3M5H - chains E and F of the 6 polymer chains in the assembly; structure by X-ray diffraction, 2.70 A resolution.

Chain E:
Molecule: Hemagglutinin
Source organism: Influenza A virus
Notes: fragment: Hemagglutinin HA1
UniProt: B7NY59 (B7NY59_9INFA); the construct lacks a stretch of the UniProt sequence and is renumbered around it, so the offset changes along the chain: 10-142 = UniProt 14-146; 144-158 = UniProt 147-161; 159-220 = UniProt 164-225; 229-261 = UniProt 226-258; 2 more segments
Amino-acid sequence (317 residues; row label = number of the first residue in the row; note: 10 numbers in that range are skipped by the numbering (no residue carries them; nothing is unmodelled there); a row labelled like 158A-158B holds insertion residues (158A, then the next letters in order)):
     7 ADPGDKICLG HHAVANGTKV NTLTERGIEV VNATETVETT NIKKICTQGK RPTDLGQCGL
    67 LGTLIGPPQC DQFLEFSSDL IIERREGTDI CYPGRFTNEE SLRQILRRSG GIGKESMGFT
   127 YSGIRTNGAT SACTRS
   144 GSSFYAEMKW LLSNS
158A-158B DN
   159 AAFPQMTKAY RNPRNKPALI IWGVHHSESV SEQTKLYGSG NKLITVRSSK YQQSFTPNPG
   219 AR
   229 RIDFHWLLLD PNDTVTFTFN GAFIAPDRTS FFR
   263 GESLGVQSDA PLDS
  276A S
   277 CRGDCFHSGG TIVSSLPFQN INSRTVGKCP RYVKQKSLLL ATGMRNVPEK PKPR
Unresolved in the structure: 7-9, 326-330
Sequence notes: expression tag (7-9)
Disulfides: Cys52-Cys277, Cys64-Cys76, Cys97-Cys139, Cys281-Cys305
Glycans and other covalent adducts: N-acetylglucosamine (NAG) linked to Asn38
Reported in the primary citation:
  - binding site for N-acetyl-alpha-neuraminic acid: Tyr98, Trp153, His183 (by similarity / conservation)
  - binding site for beta-D-galactopyranose: Lys193, Arg220

Chain F:
Molecule: Hemagglutinin
Source organism: Influenza A virus
Notes: fragment: Hemagglutinin HA2
UniProt: B7NYS1 (B7NYS1_9INFA); residues 1-178 here correspond to UniProt positions 332-509 (UniProt number = residue number + 331)
Amino-acid sequence (182 residues; each row starts with the number of its first residue):
     1 GLFGAIAGFI ENGWEGLING WYGFRHQNAQ GEGTAADYKS TQSAIDQITG KLNRLIGKTN
    61 QQFELIDNEF NEIEQQIGNV INWTRDAMTE IWSYNAELLV AMENQHTIDL ADSEMSKLYE
   121 RVKKQLRENA EEDGTGCFEI FHKCDDQCME SIRNNTYDHT QYRTESLQNR IQIDSGRLVP
   181 RG
Unresolved in the structure: 172-182
Sequence notes: expression tag (179-182)
Disulfides: Cys144-Cys148
Glycans and other covalent adducts: N-acetylglucosamine (NAG) linked to Asn82

How chain E and chain F interact:
Pairs across the interface (143; chain E residue first):
  Asp11(E) - Gln27(F)
  Asp11(E) - Asn28(F)
  Asp11(E) - Ile140(F)  hydrogen bond (backbone-backbone)
  Asp11(E) - His142(F)
  Asp11(E) - Lys143(F)
  Asp11(E) - Cys144(F)  hydrogen bond (side chain-backbone)
  Lys12(E) - His26(F)
  Lys12(E) - Gln27(F)  hydrogen bond (backbone-backbone)
  Lys12(E) - Phe138(F)
  Lys12(E) - Ile140(F)
  Lys12(E) - Met149(F)
  Ile13(E) - Phe24(F)  hydrophobic
  Ile13(E) - Arg25(F)
  Ile13(E) - Cys137(F)
  Ile13(E) - Phe138(F)  hydrogen bond (backbone-backbone)
  Ile13(E) - Ile140(F)
  Ile13(E) - Ile152(F)  hydrophobic
  Cys14(E) - Trp14(F)
  Cys14(E) - Gly23(F)
  Cys14(E) - Phe24(F)
  Cys14(E) - Arg25(F)  hydrogen bond (backbone-backbone)
  Cys14(E) - Gly136(F)
  Cys14(E) - Cys137(F)  disulfide
  Leu15(E) - Ile10(F)
  Leu15(E) - Trp14(F)
  Leu15(E) - Gly23(F)
  Leu15(E) - Met115(F)  hydrophobic
  Leu15(E) - Leu118(F)  hydrophobic
  Leu15(E) - Tyr119(F)
  Leu15(E) - Val122(F)  hydrophobic
  Leu15(E) - Gly136(F)  hydrogen bond (backbone-backbone)
  Leu15(E) - Phe138(F)  hydrophobic
  Gly16(E) - Trp14(F)
  Gly16(E) - Tyr22(F)
  Gly16(E) - Gly23(F)  hydrogen bond (backbone-backbone)
  Gly16(E) - Met115(F)
  His17(E) - Ile6(F)
  His17(E) - Ile10(F)
  His17(E) - Asn12(F)
  His17(E) - Gly13(F)
  His17(E) - Trp14(F)  hydrogen bond (backbone-backbone)
  His17(E) - Leu17(F)
  His17(E) - Trp21(F)
  His18(E) - Trp14(F)
  His18(E) - Leu17(F)
  His18(E) - Gly20(F)
  His18(E) - Trp21(F)  hydrogen bond (backbone-backbone)
  Ala19(E) - Gly13(F)
  Ala19(E) - Trp14(F)  hydrogen bond (backbone-backbone)
  Ala19(E) - Glu15(F)
  Ala21(E) - Glu15(F)
  Val26(E) - Asn104(F)
  Asn27(E) - Ala101(F)
  Asn27(E) - Asn104(F)  hydrogen bond (backbone-side chain)
  Thr28(E) - Ala101(F)
  Thr28(E) - Gln105(F)  hydrogen bond
  Thr28(E) - Ile108(F)
  Leu29(E) - Leu98(F)  hydrophobic
  Leu29(E) - Ala101(F)
  Leu29(E) - Met102(F)
  Leu29(E) - Gln105(F)  hydrogen bond (backbone-side chain)
  Thr30(E) - Gln105(F)  hydrogen bond (backbone-side chain)
  Val36(E) - Ile108(F)  hydrophobic
  Thr40(E) - Leu52(F)
  Thr42(E) - Val100(F)
  Glu89(E) - Phe70(F)
  Arg90(E) - Phe70(F)
  Arg91(E) - Glu69(F)  hydrogen bond (side chain-backbone)
  Arg91(E) - Phe70(F)
  Glu105(E) - Asn71(F)
  Glu106(E) - Asn68(F)  hydrogen bond
  Glu106(E) - Ile73(F)
  Arg109(E) - Asn68(F)
  Arg109(E) - Asn71(F)
  Gln110(E) - Ile66(F)
  Arg113(E) - Leu65(F)
  Arg113(E) - Asn68(F)
  Arg114(E) - Glu64(F)  salt bridge
  Leu266(E) - Gln62(F)
  Gln269(E) - Leu65(F)
  Gln269(E) - Asp67(F)
  Gln269(E) - Asn68(F)  hydrogen bond
  Gln269(E) - Glu69(F)  hydrogen bond (side chain-backbone)
  Gln269(E) - Phe70(F)
  Ser270(E) - Phe70(F)
  Ser284(E) - Glu69(F)  hydrogen bond
  Ser291(E) - Ile56(F)
  Ser291(E) - Gly57(F)  hydrogen bond (backbone-backbone)
  Leu292(E) - Ile56(F)  hydrophobic
  Pro293(E) - Leu55(F)
  Phe294(E) - Ala96(F)  hydrophobic
  Ser299(E) - Arg85(F)
  Arg300(E) - Leu65(F)
  Arg300(E) - Asp67(F)  salt bridge
  Arg300(E) - Glu69(F)  salt bridge
  Arg300(E) - Arg85(F)
  Val302(E) - Phe63(F)
  Val302(E) - Leu65(F)
  Gly303(E) - Gln61(F)
  Gly303(E) - Gln62(F)
  Gly303(E) - Phe63(F)  hydrogen bond (backbone-backbone)
  Lys304(E) - Asn60(F)
  Lys304(E) - Gln61(F)
  Lys304(E) - Gln62(F)
  Cys305(E) - Asn60(F)  hydrogen bond (backbone-side chain)
  Arg307(E) - Lys58(F)
  Arg307(E) - Asn60(F)
  Arg307(E) - Trp92(F)
  Tyr308(E) - Thr89(F)
  Tyr308(E) - Trp92(F)
  Val309(E) - Trp92(F)
  Val309(E) - Ser93(F)
  Val309(E) - Ala96(F)  hydrophobic
  Lys310(E) - Ser93(F)  hydrogen bond (backbone-side chain)
  Gln311(E) - Ser93(F)  hydrogen bond (side chain-backbone)
  Gln311(E) - Glu97(F)  hydrogen bond
  Leu314(E) - Ala96(F)  hydrophobic
  Leu314(E) - Glu97(F)
  Leu315(E) - Val100(F)
  Leu315(E) - Asn104(F)  hydrogen bond (backbone-side chain)
  Leu316(E) - Leu52(F)  hydrophobic
  Leu316(E) - Leu55(F)  hydrophobic
  Leu316(E) - Glu103(F)
  Leu316(E) - Asn104(F)
  Ala317(E) - Asn104(F)  hydrogen bond (backbone-side chain)
  Thr318(E) - Trp21(F)
  Thr318(E) - Ile48(F)
  Gly319(E) - Trp21(F)
  Gly319(E) - Thr107(F)
  Met320(E) - Ile6(F)  hydrophobic
  Met320(E) - Trp21(F)
  Met320(E) - Tyr22(F)  hydrophobic
  Met320(E) - Ala111(F)  hydrophobic
  Arg321(E) - Ile6(F)
  Val323(E) - Ala7(F)  hydrophobic
  Val323(E) - Glu11(F)
  Val323(E) - Asn12(F)
  Val323(E) - Gly13(F)  hydrogen bond (backbone-backbone)
  Pro324(E) - Asn12(F)
  Pro324(E) - Glu15(F)
  Glu325(E) - Gly13(F)
  Glu325(E) - Trp14(F)
  Glu325(E) - Glu15(F)  hydrogen bond (backbone-side chain)
Other interface residues (no listed pair), chain E (61 interface residues in all): Val20, Arg32, Ile34, Pro306
Other interface residues (no listed pair), chain F (71 interface residues in all): Ala29, Glu90, Leu99, Leu126, Glu139
Cross-chain cystine bridges: Cys14(E)-Cys137(F)

Summary:
Chain E and chain F form an interface of 61 and 71 residues respectively, with 1 disulfide bond, 29 hydrogen
bonds and 3 salt bridges. Among the polar pairs are Arg114(E)-Glu64(F), Arg300(E)-Asp67(F) and
Arg300(E)-Glu69(F). The paper reports a binding site for N-acetyl-alpha-neuraminic acid at Tyr98(E), Trp153(E)
and His183(E); a binding site for beta-D-galactopyranose at Lys193(E) and Arg220(E).
Here chain E is Hemagglutinin and chain F is Hemagglutinin, both from Influenza A virus. Entry 3M5H (Crystal
structure of a H7 influenza virus hemagglutinin complexed with 3SLN) was determined by X-ray diffraction (same
publication as 3M5G, 3M5I and 3M5J).
